PDB entry 6NIX | X-ray diffraction, 2.10 A resolution | chains A and B of the 3 polymer chains in the assembly

[Chain A]
Protein: HLA class II histocompatibility antigen, DR alpha chain
Source organism: Homo sapiens
UniProt: P01903 (DRA_HUMAN); residues 5-181 here correspond to UniProt positions 30-206 (UniProt number = residue number + 25)
Amino-acid sequence (189 residues; numbered 1 to 189; the number before each row is that of its first residue):
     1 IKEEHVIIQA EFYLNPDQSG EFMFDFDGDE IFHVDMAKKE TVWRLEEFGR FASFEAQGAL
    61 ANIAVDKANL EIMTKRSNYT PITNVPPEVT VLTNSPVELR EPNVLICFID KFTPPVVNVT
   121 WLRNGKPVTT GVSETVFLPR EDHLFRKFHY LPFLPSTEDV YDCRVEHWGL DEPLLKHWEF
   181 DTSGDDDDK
Not modelled in the structure: 1-3, 182-189
Disulfide bonds: Cys107-Cys163
Glycans and other covalent adducts: N-acetylglucosamine (NAG) linked to Asn78, Asn118
Sequence notes: expression tag (1-4, 182-189)
UniProt features mapped onto this chain:
  - region: Glu179 to Asp181 (Connecting peptide)
  - site: Gln9 (Self- and pathogen-derived peptide antigen), Gly49 (Self-peptide antigen), Phe51 (Self- and pathogen-derived peptide antigen), Ala52 (Self-peptide antigen), Ser53 (Self- and pathogen-derived peptide antigen), Glu55 (Pathogen-derived peptide antigen), Asn62 (Self- and pathogen-derived peptide antigen), Asn69 (Pathogen-derived peptide antigen), Arg76 (Self- and pathogen-derived peptide antigen)
  - glycosylation (N-linked (GlcNAc...) asparagine): Asn78, Asn118

[Chain B]
Protein: HLA class II histocompatibility antigen, DRB1-4 beta chain
Source organism: Homo sapiens
UniProt: P13760 (2B14_HUMAN); residues 1-190 here correspond to UniProt positions 30-219 (UniProt number = residue number + 29)
Amino-acid sequence (200 residues; each row starts with the number of its first residue; numbers below 1 keep their minus sign (Gly-1 is residue -1)):
    -1 GSGDTRPRFL EQVKHECHFF NGTERVRFLD RYFYHQEEYV RFDSDVGEYR AVTELGRPDA
    59 EYWNSQKDLL EQKRAAVDTY CRHNYGVGES FTVQRRVYPE VTVYPAKTQP LQHHNLLVCS
   119 VNGFYPGSIE VRWFRNGQEE KTGVVSTGLI QNGDWTFQTL VMLETVPRSG EVYTCQVEHP
   179 SLTSPLTVEW RATGGDDDDK
Not modelled in the structure: -1 to 1, 191-198
Disulfide bonds: Cys15-Cys79, Cys117-Cys173
Glycans and other covalent adducts: N-acetylglucosamine (NAG) linked to Asn19
Sequence notes: expression tag (-1 to 0, 191-198)
Ligand contacts: B3P (2-[3-(2-hydroxy-1,1-dihydroxymethyl-ethylamino)-propylamino]-2-hydroxymethyl-propane-1,3-diol): Ile127, Glu128, Val129, Arg130, Ser144, Gly146, Leu147, Thr157, Val159

[Interface between chain A and chain B]
Residue-residue contacts - 117 pairs, chain A then chain B:
  Glu4(A) with Phe17(B), hydrogen bond (backbone-backbone); Phe18(B); Asn19(B)
  His5(A) with Cys15(B); His16(B); Phe17(B), hydrogen bond (backbone-backbone); Val91(B)
  Val6(A) with Cys15(B); His16(B)
  Ile7(A) with His13(B); Glu14(B); Cys15(B), hydrogen bond (backbone-backbone); Phe17(B), hydrophobic
  Ile8(A) with Lys12(B); His13(B); Glu14(B)
  Gln9(A) with Val11(B); Lys12(B); His13(B), hydrogen bond (backbone-backbone); Tyr78(B), hydrogen bond
  Ala10(A) with Val11(B)
  Glu11(A) with Gln10(B); Val11(B), hydrogen bond (backbone-backbone); His13(B), salt bridge
  Phe12(A) with Leu8(B), hydrophobic; Glu9(B); Gln10(B)
  Tyr13(A) with Phe7(B); Leu8(B); Glu9(B), hydrogen bond (backbone-backbone)
  Leu14(A) with Arg6(B); Phe7(B)
  Asn15(A) with Arg6(B); Phe7(B), hydrogen bond (backbone-backbone)
  Pro16(A) with Arg4(B); Pro5(B); Arg6(B)
  Asp17(A) with Arg6(B), salt bridge
  Phe24(A) with Asn82(B)
  Phe26(A) with Thr90(B); Val91(B); Tyr123(B); Trp153(B), hydrophobic
  Gly28(A) with Gln149(B), hydrogen bond (backbone-side chain)
  Asp29(A) with Tyr123(B); Gln149(B); Trp153(B), hydrogen bond (side chain-backbone)
  Glu30(A) with Trp153(B), hydrogen bond (backbone-side chain)
  Ile31(A) with Trp153(B), hydrophobic
  Arg44(A) with Gly151(B), hydrogen bond (side chain-backbone); Asp152(B); Trp153(B)
  Leu45(A) with Arg93(B); Asp152(B)
  Glu47(A) with Phe89(B)
  Phe48(A) with Phe89(B), hydrophobic; Trp153(B)
  Phe51(A) with Ser88(B); Phe89(B), hydrophobic
  Ala52(A) with Val85(B), hydrophobic
  Asp66(A) with Glu9(B); Val11(B)
  Asn69(A) with Glu9(B)
  Leu70(A) with Phe7(B); Leu8(B); Glu9(B); Tyr32(B), hydrophobic
  Met73(A) with Glu9(B); Tyr32(B), hydrophobic; Tyr37(B); Leu53(B), hydrophobic; Asp57(B)
  Thr74(A) with Phe7(B); Tyr32(B)
  Arg76(A) with Leu53(B), hydrogen bond (side chain-backbone); Pro56(B); Asp57(B), salt bridge
  Ser77(A) with Tyr32(B), hydrogen bond
  Tyr79(A) with Phe7(B)
  Thr80(A) with Phe7(B); Tyr32(B), hydrogen bond (backbone-side chain); His33(B), hydrogen bond (backbone-side chain)
  Pro81(A) with Pro5(B), hydrophobic; Arg6(B); Phe7(B), hydrophobic; His33(B), hydrogen bond (backbone-side chain)
  Ile82(A) with Arg6(B), hydrogen bond (backbone-backbone); His33(B), hydrogen bond (backbone-side chain)
  Leu92(A) with Gln156(B)
  Thr93(A) with Gln156(B), hydrogen bond (backbone-side chain)
  Asn94(A) with Asn120(B), hydrogen bond (backbone-side chain); Gln156(B)
  Ser95(A) with Asn120(B)
  Pro96(A) with Ser118(B); Asn120(B)
  Ile106(A) with Asn150(B)
  Thr113(A) with Leu8(B)
  Pro139(A) with Lys12(B)
  Arg140(A) with Lys12(B), hydrogen bond (backbone-side chain)
  Asp142(A) with Gln34(B)
  His143(A) with Gln10(B), hydrogen bond (backbone-side chain); Lys12(B), hydrogen bond; Arg29(B); Phe31(B); Gln34(B)
  Leu144(A) with Gln34(B)
  Phe145(A) with Leu8(B), hydrophobic; Gln10(B)
  Arg146(A) with Gln149(B), hydrogen bond
  Phe148(A) with Gln149(B); Asn150(B); Gly151(B)
  Tyr150(A) with Asn150(B), hydrogen bond (side chain-backbone); Gly151(B); Asp152(B)
  Trp168(A) with Asp2(B); Arg6(B)
Interface residues without a listed pair, chain A (60 interface residues in all): Asp27, Asn62, Val85, Pro114, Pro115, Thr135
Interface residues without a listed pair, chain B (51 interface residues in all): Gly20, Tyr30, Gly54, Tyr83, Thr100, Tyr102, Ile148, Phe155

[In short]
60 residues of chain A and 51 residues of chain B are in contact; the contacts include 26 hydrogen bonds and 3
salt bridges. Polar contacts include Glu11(A)-His13(B), Asp17(A)-Arg6(B) and Arg76(A)-Asp57(B). Chain B binds
compound B3P. Covalently linked N-acetylglucosamine: at Asn78(A) and Asn118(A).
Chain A is HLA class II histocompatibility antigen, DR alpha chain and chain B is HLA class II
histocompatibility antigen, DRB1-4 beta chain, both from Homo sapiens; the structure, Crystal structure of
Immune Receptor, was determined by X-ray diffraction.
